Entry 6L4A (electron microscopy, 12.30 A resolution (very low resolution: no residue pairs are listed; an interface is given only as per-side residue counts)); this record covers chains I and K of the 26 polymer chains in the assembly.

# Chain I
Molecule: 485-nt DNA strand
Sequence (485 nucleotides; numbered -242 to 242; the number before each row is that of its first residue; numbers below 1 keep their minus sign (DA-242 is residue -242)):
  -242 ATCAGAATCCCGGTGCCGAGGCCGCTCAATTGGTCGTAGACAGCTCTAGC
  -192 ACCGCTTAAACGCACGTACGCGCTGTCCCCCGCGTTTTAACCGCCAAGGG
  -142 GATTACTCCCTAGTCTCCAGGCACGTGTCAGATATATACATCGATTGGAT
   -92 AGGCCCGGACGGCCTGGATAATCAGAATCCCGGTGCCGAGGCCGCTCAAT
   -42 TGGTCGTAGACAGCTCTAGCACCGCTTAAACGCACGTACGCGCTGTCCCC
     8 CGCGTTTTAACCGCCAAGGGGATTACTCCCTAGTCTCCAGGCACGTGTCA
    58 GATATATACATCGATTGGATAGGCCCCAACGGCCTGGATAATCAGAATCC
   108 CGGTGCCGAGGCCGCTCAATTGGTCGTAGACAGCTCTAGCACCGCTTAAA
   158 CGCACGTACGCGCTGTCCCCCGCGTTTTAACCGCCAAGGGGATTACTCCC
   208 TAGTCTCCAGGCACGTGTCAGATATATACATCGAT

# Chain K
Protein: Histone H3.1
Source organism: Homo sapiens
UniProt: P68431 (H31_HUMAN); residues 0-135 here correspond to UniProt positions 1-136 (UniProt number = residue number + 1)
Amino-acid sequence (139 residues; row label = number of the first residue in the row; numbers below 1 keep their minus sign (Gly-3 is residue -3)):
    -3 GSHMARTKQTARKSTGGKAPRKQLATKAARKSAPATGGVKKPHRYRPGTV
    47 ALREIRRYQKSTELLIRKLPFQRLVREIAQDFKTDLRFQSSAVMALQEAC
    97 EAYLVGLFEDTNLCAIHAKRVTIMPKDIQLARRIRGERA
Unresolved in the structure: -3 to 37, 135
Sequence notes: expression tag (-3 to -1)
Curated features (UniProtKB/Swiss-Prot):
  - modified residue: Arg2 (Asymmetric dimethylarginine), Thr3 (Phosphothreonine), Lys4 (Allysine), Gln5 (5-glutamyl dopamine), Thr6 (Phosphothreonine), Arg8 (Citrulline), Lys9 (N6,N6,N6-trimethyllysine), Ser10 (ADP-ribosylserine), Thr11 (Phosphothreonine), Lys14 (N6-(2-hydroxyisobutyryl)lysine), Arg17 (Asymmetric dimethylarginine), Lys18 (N6-(2-hydroxyisobutyryl)lysine), Lys23 (N6-(2-hydroxyisobutyryl)lysine), Arg26 (Citrulline), Lys27 (N6,N6,N6-trimethyllysine), Ser28 (ADP-ribosylserine), Lys36 (N6,N6,N6-trimethyllysine), Lys37 (N6-methyllysine), Tyr41 (Phosphotyrosine), Lys56 (N6,N6,N6-trimethyllysine) and 8 more in UniProt
  - lipidation: Lys18 (N6-decanoyllysine)

# Chain I / chain K interface
At this resolution (12 A) residue pairs are not listed: 11 residues of chain I and 18 of chain K lie at the interface.

# Overview
Chain I and chain K form an interface of 11 and 18 residues respectively.
Here chain I is a 485-nt DNA strand and chain K is Histone H3.1 (Homo sapiens). Entry 6L4A (H3-H3-H3
tri-nucleosome with the 22 base-pair linker DNA) was determined by electron microscopy together with 6L49 from
the same study.
